Entry 8PDQ (electron microscopy, 3.10 A resolution); this record covers chains A and E of the 3 polymer chains in the assembly.

== Chain A ==
Name: Nucleoprotein
From: Human metapneumovirus (strain CAN97-83)
Reference sequence: Q6WBA1 (NCAP_HMPVC); numbering as in UniProt (aligned over 1-394)
Chain sequence (394 residues; numbered 1 to 394; the number before each row is that of its first residue):
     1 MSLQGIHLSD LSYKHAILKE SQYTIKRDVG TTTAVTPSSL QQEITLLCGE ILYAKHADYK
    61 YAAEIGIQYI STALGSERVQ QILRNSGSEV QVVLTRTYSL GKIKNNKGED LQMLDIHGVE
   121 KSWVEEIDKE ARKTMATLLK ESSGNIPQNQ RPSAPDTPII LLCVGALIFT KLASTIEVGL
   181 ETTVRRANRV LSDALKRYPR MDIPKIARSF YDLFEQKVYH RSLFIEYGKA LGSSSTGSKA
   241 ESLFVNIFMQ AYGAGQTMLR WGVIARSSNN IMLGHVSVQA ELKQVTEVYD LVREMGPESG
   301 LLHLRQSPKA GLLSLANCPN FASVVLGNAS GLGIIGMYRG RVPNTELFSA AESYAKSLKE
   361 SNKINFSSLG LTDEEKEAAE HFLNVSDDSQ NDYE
Unresolved in the structure: 144-145, 366-394
Differences from the reference sequence: variant Ile103 (Val in Q6WBA1), His220 (Tyr in Q6WBA1)
From the paper describing this entry:
  - mutagenesis - L111E: decreased signaling

== Chain E ==
Molecule: 7-nt RNA strand
From: Escherichia coli
Sequence (7 nucleotides; row label = number of the first residue in the row):
    71 CCCCCCC

== How chain A and chain E interact ==
Residue-residue contacts (31; chain A residue first):
  Lys171(A) - C75(E)  salt bridge to the phosphate
  Lys171(A) - C76(E)  salt bridge to the phosphate
  Ala173(A) - C73(E)  hydrogen bond to the sugar
  Ala173(A) - C74(E)  sugar contact
  Ser174(A) - C74(E)  hydrogen bond to the phosphate
  Ser174(A) - C75(E)  hydrogen bond to the phosphate
  Val178(A) - C75(E)  phosphate contact
  Thr182(A) - C76(E)  phosphate contact
  Thr182(A) - C77(E)  phosphate contact
  Arg185(A) - C76(E)  salt bridge to the phosphate
  Arg185(A) - C77(E)  salt bridge to the phosphate
  Arg186(A) - C77(E)  salt bridge to the phosphate
  Arg189(A) - C77(E)  salt bridge to the phosphate
  Gln250(A) - C77(E)  base contact
  Gly255(A) - C73(E)  phosphate contact
  Gly255(A) - C74(E)  phosphate contact
  Gln256(A) - C74(E)  phosphate contact
  Thr257(A) - C74(E)  hydrogen bond to the phosphate
  Thr257(A) - C75(E)  base contact
  Trp261(A) - C75(E)  base contact
  Ser314(A) - C72(E)  hydrogen bond to the phosphate
  Ser314(A) - C73(E)  hydrogen bond to the phosphate
  Ala316(A) - C72(E)  phosphate contact
  Ile334(A) - C75(E)  base contact
  Ile335(A) - C75(E)  sugar contact
  Gly336(A) - C75(E)  sugar contact
  Met337(A) - C75(E)  sugar contact
  Tyr338(A) - C74(E)  hydrogen bond to the phosphate
  Tyr338(A) - C75(E)  sugar contact
  Arg339(A) - C74(E)  hydrogen bond to the sugar
  Gly340(A) - C74(E)  base contact
Other interface residues (no listed pair), chain A (26 interface residues in all): Met258, His303, Leu315, Arg341

== Summary ==
Chain A and chain E form an interface of 26 and 6 residues respectively; the contacts include 8 hydrogen bonds
and 6 salt bridges. Polar pairs include Ala173(A)-C73(E), Arg339(A)-C74(E) and Ser174(A)-C74(E). From the
paper: L111E of chain A reduces signaling.
Chain A is Nucleoprotein (Human metapneumovirus (strain CAN97-83)) and chain E is a 7-nt RNA strand
(Escherichia coli); the structure, 11-mer ring of HMPV N-RNA bound to the C-terminal region of P, was
determined by electron microscopy (same publication as 8PDL, 8PDM, 8PDN, 8PDO, 8PDP, 8PDR and 8PDS).
